Entry 8J21 (electron microscopy, 3.30 A resolution); this record covers chains B and C of the 5 polymer chains in the assembly.

# Chain B
Molecule: scFV16
From: Homo sapiens
Notes: antibody fragment or engineered binder
Sequence (297 residues; each row starts with the number of its first residue):
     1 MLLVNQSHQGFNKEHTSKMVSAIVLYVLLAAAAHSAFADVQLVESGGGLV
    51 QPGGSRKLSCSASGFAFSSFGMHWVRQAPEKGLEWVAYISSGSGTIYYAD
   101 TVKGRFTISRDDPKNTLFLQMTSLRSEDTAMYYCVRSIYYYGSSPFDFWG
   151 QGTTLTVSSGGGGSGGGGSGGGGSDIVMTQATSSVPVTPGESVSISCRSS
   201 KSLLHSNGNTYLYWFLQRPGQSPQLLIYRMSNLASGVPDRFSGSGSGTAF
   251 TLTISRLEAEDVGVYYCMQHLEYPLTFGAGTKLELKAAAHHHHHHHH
Not modelled in the structure: 1-39, 160-173, 285-297
Disulfides: Cys60-Cys134, Cys197-Cys267

# Chain C
Molecule: Guanine nucleotide-binding protein G(i) subunit alpha-1
From: Homo sapiens
Reference sequence: P63096 (GNAI1_HUMAN); numbering as in UniProt (aligned over 1-354)
Sequence (354 residues; each row starts with the number of its first residue):
     1 MGCTLSAEDKAAVERSKMIDRNLREDGEKAAREVKLLLLGAGESGKSTIV
    51 KQMKIIHEAGYSEEECKQYKAVVYSNTIQSIIAIIRAMGRLKIDFGDSAR
   101 ADDARQLFVLAGAAEEGFMTAELAGVIKRLWKDSGVQACFNRSREYQLND
   151 SAAYYLNDLDRIAQPNYIPTQQDVLRTRVKTTGIVETHFTFKDLHFKMFD
   201 VGGQRSERKKWIHCFEGVTAIIFCVALSDYDLVLAEDEEMNRMHESMKLF
   251 DSICNNKWFTDTSIILFLNKKDLFEEKIKKSPLTICYPEYAGSNTYEEAA
   301 AYIQCQFEDLNKRKDTKEIYTHFTCATDTKNVQFVFDAVTDVIIKNNLKD
   351 CGLF
Not modelled in the structure: 1, 57-181, 235-239

# Interface between chain B and chain C
Pairs across the interface (21):
  Ser91(B) - Met18(C)  hydrogen bond
  Thr95(B) - Glu14(C)
  Ile138(B) - Arg15(C)
  Tyr139(B) - Glu8(C)
  Tyr139(B) - Ala11(C)  hydrophobic
  Tyr139(B) - Ala12(C)
  Tyr139(B) - Arg15(C)
  Tyr140(B) - Arg15(C)
  His205(B) - Cys3(C)  hydrogen bond (side chain-backbone)
  His205(B) - Ser6(C)
  Asn207(B) - Ser6(C)  hydrogen bond
  Tyr211(B) - Ser6(C)  hydrogen bond
  Tyr211(B) - Glu8(C)
  Tyr211(B) - Asp9(C)  hydrogen bond
  Tyr213(B) - Glu8(C)  hydrogen bond
  Arg229(B) - Glu8(C)  salt bridge
  His270(B) - Ala7(C)
  His270(B) - Glu8(C)  salt bridge
  Leu271(B) - Ala7(C)
  Tyr273(B) - Ala7(C)
  Tyr273(B) - Lys10(C)
Also at the interface, not in a pair above, chain B (20 interface residues in all): Tyr88, Ser90, Gly92, Gly94, Tyr97, Pro145, Glu272
Also at the interface, not in a pair above, chain C (12 interface residues in all): Thr4

# In short
20 residues of chain B and 12 residues of chain C are in contact; the contacts include 6 hydrogen bonds and 2
salt bridges. Polar pairs include Arg229(B)-Glu8(C), His270(B)-Glu8(C) and Ser91(B)-Met18(C).
Here chain B is scFV16 and chain C is Guanine nucleotide-binding protein G(i) subunit alpha-1, both from Homo
sapiens. Entry 8J21 (Cryo-EM structure of FFAR3 complex bound with butyrate acid) was determined by electron
microscopy, deposited together with 8J20, 8J22 and 8J24.
